Entry 7O73 (electron microscopy, 3.40 A resolution); this record covers chains 7 and N of the 30 polymer chains in the assembly.

# Chain 7
Name: General transcription and DNA repair factor IIH helicase subunit XPB
From: Saccharomyces cerevisiae (strain ATCC 204508 / S288c)
Notes: EC 3.6.4.12
Reference sequence: Q00578 (RAD25_YEAST); residues 1-843 here = UniProt positions 1-843
Chain sequence (843 residues; row label = number of the first residue in the row):
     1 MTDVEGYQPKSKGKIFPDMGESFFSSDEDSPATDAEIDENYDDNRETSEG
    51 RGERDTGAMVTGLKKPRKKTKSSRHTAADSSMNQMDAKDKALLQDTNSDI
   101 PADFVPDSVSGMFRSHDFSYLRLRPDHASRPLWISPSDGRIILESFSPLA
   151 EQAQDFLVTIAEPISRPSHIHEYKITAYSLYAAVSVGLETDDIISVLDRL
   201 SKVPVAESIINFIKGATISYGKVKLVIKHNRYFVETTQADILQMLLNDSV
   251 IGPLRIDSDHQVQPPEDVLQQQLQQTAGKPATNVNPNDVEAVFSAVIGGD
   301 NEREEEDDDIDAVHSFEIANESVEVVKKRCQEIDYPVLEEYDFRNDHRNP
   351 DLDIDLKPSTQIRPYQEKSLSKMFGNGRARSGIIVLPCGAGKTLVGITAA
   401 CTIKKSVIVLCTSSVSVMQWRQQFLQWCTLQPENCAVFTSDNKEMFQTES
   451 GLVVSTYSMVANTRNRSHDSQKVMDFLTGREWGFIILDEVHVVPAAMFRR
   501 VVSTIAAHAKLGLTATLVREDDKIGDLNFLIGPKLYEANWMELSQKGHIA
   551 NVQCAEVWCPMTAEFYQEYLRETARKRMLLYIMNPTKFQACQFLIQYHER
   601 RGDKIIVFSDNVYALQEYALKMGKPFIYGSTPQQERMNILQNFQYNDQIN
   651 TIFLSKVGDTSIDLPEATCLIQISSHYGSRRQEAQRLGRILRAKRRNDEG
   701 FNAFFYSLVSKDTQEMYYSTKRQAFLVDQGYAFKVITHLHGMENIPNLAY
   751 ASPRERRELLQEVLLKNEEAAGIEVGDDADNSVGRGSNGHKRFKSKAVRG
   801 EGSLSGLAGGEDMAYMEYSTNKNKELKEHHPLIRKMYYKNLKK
Unresolved in the structure: 1-100, 253-312, 768-829, 838-843
Small-molecule neighbours: ADP / beryllium trifluoride: Gln361, Arg363, Gln366, Pro387, Cys388, Gly389, Ala390, Gly391, Lys392, Thr393, Leu394, Gln423, Trp427, Glu489, Ala515, Thr660, Ser661, Asp663, Gln685, Arg689, Arg692

# Chain N
Molecule: Non-template DNA
Sequence (106 nucleotides; each row starts with the number of its first residue):
     1 CGAGAACAGTAGCACGCTGTGTATATAATAGCTATGGAACGTTCGATTCA
    51 CCTCCGATGTGTGTTGTACATACATAAAAATATCATAGCACAACTGCGCT
   101 GTGTCA
Unresolved in the structure: 1-10, 76-106

# Chain 7 / chain N interface
Residue-residue contacts - 20 pairs, chain 7 then chain N:
  Ala461(7) with DA68(N), phosphate contact
  Asn462(7) with DT67(N), phosphate contact
  Arg464(7) with DT67(N), phosphate contact
  Val492(7) with DC69(N), phosphate contact; DA70(N), phosphate contact
  Ala495(7) with DC69(N), phosphate contact
  Ala496(7) with DC69(N), hydrogen bond to the phosphate
  Met497(7) with DA68(N), phosphate contact; DC69(N), hydrogen bond to the phosphate
  Phe498(7) with DA68(N), phosphate contact; DC69(N), hydrogen bond to the phosphate
  Arg519(7) with DA70(N), salt bridge to the phosphate
  Glu520(7) with DT71(N), phosphate contact
  His676(7) with DA70(N), sugar contact; DT71(N), sugar contact
  Tyr677(7) with DT71(N), phosphate contact; DA72(N), phosphate contact
  Ser679(7) with DT71(N), phosphate contact
  Arg681(7) with DA70(N), salt bridge to the phosphate
  Tyr718(7) with DA72(N), phosphate contact
Other interface residues (no listed pair), chain 7 (20 interface residues in all): Asn465, His491, Gly678, Gln714, Lys721
Other interface residues (no listed pair), chain N (8 interface residues in all): DG66, DC73

# Overview
Chain 7 and chain N form an interface of 20 and 8 residues respectively; the contacts include 3 hydrogen bonds
and 2 salt bridges. Polar contacts include Ala496(7)-DC69(N), Met497(7)-DC69(N) and Phe498(7)-DC69(N). Bound
to chain 7: ADP / beryllium trifluoride.
Here chain 7 is General transcription and DNA repair factor IIH helicase subunit XPB (Saccharomyces cerevisiae
(strain ATCC 204508 / S288c)) and chain N is Non-template DNA. Entry 7O73 (Yeast RNA polymerase II
transcription pre-initiation complex with closed distorted promoter DNA) was determined by electron
microscopy, deposited together with 7O4I, 7O4J, 7O4K, 7O4L, 7O72 and 7O75.
